1O72 - chain A; structure by X-ray diffraction, 2.41 A resolution.

[Chain A]
Protein: Sticholysin II
Organism: Stoichactis helianthus
Reference sequence: P07845 (CYT2_STOHE); numbering as in UniProt (aligned over 1-175)
Amino-acid sequence (175 residues; row label = number of the first residue in the row):
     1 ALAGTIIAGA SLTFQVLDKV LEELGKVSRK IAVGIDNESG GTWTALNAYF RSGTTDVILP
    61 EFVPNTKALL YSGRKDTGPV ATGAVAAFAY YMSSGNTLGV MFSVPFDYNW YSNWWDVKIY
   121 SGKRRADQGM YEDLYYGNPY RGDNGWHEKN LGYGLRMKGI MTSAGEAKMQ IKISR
Ligand contacts: phosphocholine (PC): Pro105, Tyr111, Tyr131, Tyr135, Tyr136
Swiss-Prot annotation at these positions:
  - region: Ala1 to Ala10 (Plays an important role in the hemolytic activity), Gly9 to Ser28 (N-terminal region), Ser103 to Lys118 (Trp-rich region, which is important for the binding to lipid membrane)
  - motif: Arg141 to Asp143 (Cell attachment site, crucial for protein stability)
  - binding site (phosphocholine): Ser52, Val85, Ser103, Pro105, Tyr131, Tyr135, Tyr136
  - site (Important in the initial contact with the lipid membrane): Trp110, Tyr111
  - mutagenesis: Lys19 (K19E: Reduction of hemolytic activity), Phe106 (F106L: Reduction of hemolytic activity), Tyr111 (Y111N: Reduction of hemolytic activity), Arg141 to Asp143 (Loss of solubility), Gly142 (G142A: Potent decrease in hemolysis. The mutant retains the ability to bind to a membrane, but its oligomerization behavior is altered)
From the paper describing this entry:
  - binding site for phosphocholine: Ser103, Pro105, Tyr111, Tyr131, Tyr135, Tyr136
  - binding site for phosphocholine: Arg51 (proposed by the authors, not directly observed)

[In short]
Chain A binds phosphocholine. UniProt lists 7 phosphocholine-binding residues and 6 mutagenesis sites. From
the paper: a binding site for phosphocholine at Ser103, Pro105 and Tyr111 among others.
Chain A is Sticholysin II (Stoichactis helianthus); the structure, Crystal structure of the water-soluble
state of the pore-forming cytolysin Sticholysin II complexed with phosphorylcholine, was determined by X-ray
diffraction, deposited together with 1GWY and 1O71.
